5W86 - chain A; structure by X-ray diffraction, 2.61 A resolution.

# Chain A
Protein: Tyrosine-protein kinase JAK3
Source organism: Homo sapiens
Notes: EC 2.7.10.2; fragment: kinase domain
UniProtKB: P52333 (JAK3_HUMAN); residues 814-1100 here = UniProt positions 814-1100
Sequence (287 residues; each row starts with the number of its first residue):
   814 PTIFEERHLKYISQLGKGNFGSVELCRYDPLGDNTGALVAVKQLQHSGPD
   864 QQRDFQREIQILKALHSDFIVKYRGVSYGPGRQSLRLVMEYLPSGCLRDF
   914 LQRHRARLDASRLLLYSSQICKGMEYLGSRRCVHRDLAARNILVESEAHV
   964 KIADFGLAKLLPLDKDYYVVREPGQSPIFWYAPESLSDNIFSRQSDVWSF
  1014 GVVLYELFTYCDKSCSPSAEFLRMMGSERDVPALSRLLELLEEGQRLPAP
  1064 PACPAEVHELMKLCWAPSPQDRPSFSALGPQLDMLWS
Unresolved in the structure: 831-833, 892-897, 984-988, 1099-1100
Construct notes: engineered mutation Ser1040 (Cys in P52333), Ser1048 (Cys in P52333)
Modified / non-standard residues: Tyr980 (O-phosphotyrosine; PTR); Tyr981 (O-phosphotyrosine; PTR)
Curated features (UniProtKB/Swiss-Prot):
  - active site: Asp949 (Proton acceptor)
  - binding site (ATP): Leu828 to Val836, Lys855
  - modified residue (Phosphotyrosine): Tyr904, Tyr939, Tyr980, Tyr981
  - natural variant: Leu910 (L910S: In T(-)B(+)NK(-) SCID)
  - mutagenesis: Lys855 (K855A: More than 90% loss of STAT5a activation), Tyr904 (Y904F: About 40% loss of STAT5a activation), Tyr939 (Y939F: About 80% loss of STAT5a activation)
Residues lining bound ligands: 9YV (4-(benzylamino)-6-({4-[(1-methylpiperidin-4-yl)carbamoyl]phenyl}amino)pyridine-3-carboxamide): Gln827, Leu828, Gly829, Val836, Ala853, Val884, Met902, Glu903, Tyr904, Leu905, Pro906, Gly908, Cys909, Arg953, Asn954, Leu956, Ala966

# Summary
Bound to chain A: compound 9YV. Curated annotation (UniProt) lists active-site residue Asp949, 10 ATP-binding
residues and 3 mutagenesis sites.
Chain A is Tyrosine-protein kinase JAK3 (Homo sapiens); the structure, Crystal structure of JAK3 kinase domain
with a 4,6-diaminonicotinamide inhibitor (compound number 7), was determined by X-ray diffraction together
with 5W84 and 5W85 from the same study.
